3IZ0 - chains C and D of the 6 polymer chains in the assembly; structure by electron microscopy, 8.60 A resolution (very low resolution: no residue pairs are listed; an interface is given only as per-side residue counts).

== Chain C ==
Molecule: NDC80-SPC25 chimera protein, Chain B from PDB 2VE7 (Ndc80 bonsai)
From: Homo sapiens
UniProtKB: chimeric construct of Q05DQ6, Q9HBM1: residues 80-286 from Q05DQ6 (Q05DQ6_HUMAN) positions 80-286 (same numbers); residues 287-393 from Q9HBM1 positions 118-224 (UniProt number = residue number - 169)
Sequence (315 residues; row label = number of the first residue in the row):
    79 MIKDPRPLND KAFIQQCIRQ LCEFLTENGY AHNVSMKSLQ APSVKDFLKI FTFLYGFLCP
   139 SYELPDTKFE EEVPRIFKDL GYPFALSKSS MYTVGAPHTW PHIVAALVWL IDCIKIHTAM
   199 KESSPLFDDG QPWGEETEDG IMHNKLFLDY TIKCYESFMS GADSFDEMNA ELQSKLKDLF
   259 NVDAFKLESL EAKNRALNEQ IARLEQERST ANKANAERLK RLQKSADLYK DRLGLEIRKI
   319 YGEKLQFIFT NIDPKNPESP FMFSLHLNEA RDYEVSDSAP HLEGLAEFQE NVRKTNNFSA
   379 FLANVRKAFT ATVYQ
Not modelled in the structure: 203-210, 269-393
Sequence notes: expression tag (79); conflict Gln393 (Asn224 in Q9HBM1)

== Chain D ==
Molecule: NUF2-SPC24 chimera protein, Chain D from PDB 2VE7  (Ndc80 bonsai)
From: Homo sapiens
UniProtKB: chimeric construct of B1AQT4, C9JGC4: residues 1-169 from B1AQT4 (B1AQT4_HUMAN) positions 1-169 (same numbers); residues 170-245 from C9JGC4 positions 122-197 (UniProt number = residue number - 48)
Sequence (250 residues; row label = number of the first residue in the row; numbers below 1 keep their minus sign (Gly-4 is residue -4)):
    -4 GPLGSMETLS FPRYNVAEIV IHIRNKILTG ADGKNLTKND LYPNPKPEVL HMIYMRALQI
    56 VYGIRLEHFY MMPVNSGVMY PHLMEGFLPF SNLVTHLDSF LPICRVNDFE TADILCPKAK
   116 RTSRFLSGII NFIHFREACR ETYMEFLWQY KSSADKMQQL NAAHQEALMK LERLEKEVDE
   176 DTTVTIPSAV YVAQLYHQVS KIEWEYECEP GMVKGIHHGP SVAQPIHLDS TQLSRKFISD
   236 YLWSLVDTEW
Not modelled in the structure: -4 to 3, 157-245
Sequence notes: expression tag (-4 to 0); engineered mutation Gly72 (Glu in B1AQT4); conflict Glu200 (Asp152 in C9JGC4)

== How chain C and chain D interact ==
At this resolution (9 A) residue pairs are not listed: 59 residues of chain C and 49 of chain D lie at the interface.

== Overview ==
59 residues of chain C face 49 of chain D across their interface.
Chain C is NDC80-SPC25 chimera protein, Chain B from PDB 2VE7 (Ndc80 bonsai) and chain D is NUF2-SPC24 chimera
protein, Chain D from PDB 2VE7  (Ndc80 bonsai), both from Homo sapiens; the structure, Human Ndc80 Bonsai
Decorated Microtubule, was determined by electron microscopy.
